3ANK - chain A; structure by X-ray diffraction, 2.02 A resolution.

# Chain A
Protein: Putative uncharacterized protein gbs1889
Source organism: Streptococcus agalactiae
Notes: EC 3.2.1.-
UniProtKB: Q8E372 (Q8E372_STRA3); numbering as in UniProt (aligned over 1-398)
Amino-acid sequence (398 residues; row label = number of the first residue in the row):
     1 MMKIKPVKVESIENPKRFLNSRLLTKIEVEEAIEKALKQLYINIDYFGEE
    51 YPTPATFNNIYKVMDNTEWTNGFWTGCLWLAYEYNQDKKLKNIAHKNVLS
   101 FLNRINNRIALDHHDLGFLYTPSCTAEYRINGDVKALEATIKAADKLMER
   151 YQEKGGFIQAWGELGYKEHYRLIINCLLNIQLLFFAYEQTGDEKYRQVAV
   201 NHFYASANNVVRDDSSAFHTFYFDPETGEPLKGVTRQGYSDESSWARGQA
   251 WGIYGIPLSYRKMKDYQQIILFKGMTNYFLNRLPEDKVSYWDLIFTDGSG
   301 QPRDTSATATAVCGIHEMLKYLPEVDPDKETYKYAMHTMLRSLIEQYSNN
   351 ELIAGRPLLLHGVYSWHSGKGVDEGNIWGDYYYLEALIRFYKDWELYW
Not modelled in the structure: 1, 152-171
Differences from the reference sequence: engineered mutation N175 (Asp in Q8E372)
Curated features (UniProtKB/Swiss-Prot):
  - active site: D115 (Nucleophile)
  - binding site (substrate): D115, G233, T235, R247, W251, S365, S368
  - mutagenesis: D115 (D115N: Large decrease in activity), R236 (R236A/H: Able to degrade unsaturated chondroitin disaccharide sulfated at C-6 position of GalNAc residue (delta6S) but abolishes ability to degrade unsaturated chondroitin disaccharide sulfated at ...), S365 (S365H: Prefers unsulfated glycosaminoglycans compared to sulfated glycosaminoglycans), S368 (S368G: Affects preference for sulfated glycosaminoglycans compared to sulfated glycosaminoglycans), K370 (K370I: Prefers unsulfated glycosaminoglycans compared to sulfated glycosaminoglycans)
From the paper describing this entry:
  - binding site for 4,5-dehydro-D-glucuronic acid: W69, D115, F118, N175, W245, R247, W251
  - binding site for N-acetyl-D-galactosamine 6-sulfate: W69, D115, G233, T235, Y364, S365, S368, K370
  - mutagenesis - T235A (Km = 1.75 mm), S365H, K370I: decreased binding to Delta6S
  - mutagenesis - T235A: abolished catalytic activity on Delta0S
  - mutagenesis - S365H, K370I: increased binding to Delta0S
  - specificity-determining residues: S365, K370
  - specificity-determining residues: R236 (proposed by the authors, not directly observed)
  - conformationally variable residues (order/disorder transition): Q152 to R171

# Summary
UniProt lists active-site residue D115, 7 substrate-binding residues and 5 mutagenesis sites. The paper
reports a binding site for N-acetyl-D-galactosamine 6-sulfate at W69, D115 and G233 among others; T235A, S365H
and K370I reduce binding to Delta6S.
Chain A is Putative uncharacterized protein gbs1889 (Streptococcus agalactiae); the structure, Crystal
structure of unsaturated glucuronyl hydrolase mutant D175N from Streptcoccus agalactiae complexed with
dGlcA-GalNAc6S, was determined by X-ray diffraction, deposited together with 3ANI and 3ANJ.
